Entry 9C3E (electron microscopy, 3.50 A resolution); this record covers chains B and G of the 9 polymer chains in the assembly.

[Chain B]
Molecule: TCRb (EGFP fusion)
Organism: Homo sapiens
Chain sequence (557 residues; each row starts with the number of its first residue):
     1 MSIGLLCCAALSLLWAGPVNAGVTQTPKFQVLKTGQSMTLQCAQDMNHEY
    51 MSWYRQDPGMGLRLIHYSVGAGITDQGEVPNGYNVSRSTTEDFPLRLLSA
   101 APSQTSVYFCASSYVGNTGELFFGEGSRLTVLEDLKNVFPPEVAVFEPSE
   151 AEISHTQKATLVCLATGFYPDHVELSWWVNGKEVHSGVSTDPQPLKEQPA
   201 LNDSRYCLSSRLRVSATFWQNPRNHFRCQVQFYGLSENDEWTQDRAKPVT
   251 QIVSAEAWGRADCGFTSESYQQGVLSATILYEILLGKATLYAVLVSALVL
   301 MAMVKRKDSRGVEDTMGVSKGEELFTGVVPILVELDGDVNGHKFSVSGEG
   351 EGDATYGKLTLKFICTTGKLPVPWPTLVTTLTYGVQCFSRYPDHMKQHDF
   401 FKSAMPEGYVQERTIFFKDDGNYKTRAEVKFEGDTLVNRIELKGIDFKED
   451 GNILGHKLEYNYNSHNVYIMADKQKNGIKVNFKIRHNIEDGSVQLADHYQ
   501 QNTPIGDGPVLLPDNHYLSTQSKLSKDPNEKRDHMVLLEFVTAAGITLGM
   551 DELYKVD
Unresolved in the structure: 1-21, 303-557
Disulfides: C42-C110, C163-C228
Covalent attachments: N-acetylglucosamine (NAG) linked to N84
Reported in the primary citation:
  - mutagenesis - T130C/H172C (approximately 50%): decreased signaling in response to HLA-antigen tetramers
  - mutagenesis - T130C/H172C: increased expression

[Chain G]
Molecule: T-cell surface glycoprotein CD3 gamma chain
Organism: Homo sapiens
UniProt: P09693 (CD3G_HUMAN); numbering as in UniProt (aligned over 1-182)
Chain sequence (194 residues; numbered 1 to 194; the number before each row is that of its first residue):
     1 MEQGKGLAVLILAIILLQGTLAQSIKGNHLVKVYDYQEDGSVLLTCDAEA
    51 KNITWFKDGKMIGFLTEDKKKWNLGSNAKDPRGMYQCKGSQNKSKPLQVY
   101 YRMCQNCIELNAATISGFLFAEIVSIFVLAVGVYFIAGQDGVRQSRASDK
   151 QTLLPNDQLYQPLKDREDDQYSHLQGNQLRRNVEHHHHHHHHVD
Unresolved in the structure: 1-24, 47-48, 138-194
Differences from the reference sequence: expression tag (183-194)
UniProt features mapped onto this chain:
  - motif: L153, L154 (Di-leucine motif)
  - modified residue (Phosphoserine): S145, S148
  - glycosylation (N-linked (GlcNAc...) asparagine): N52, N92
  - mutagenesis: L153 (L153A: Abolishes lysosomal targeting; L153I: Diminished but persistent lysosomal targeting), L154 (L154A: Abolishes lysosomal targeting; L154A: Diminished but persistent lysosomal targeting; L154I: No effect), Y160 (Y160A: Abolishes lysosomal targeting), L163 (L163A: Abolishes lysosomal targeting)
Disulfides: C46-C87, C104-C107
Covalent attachments: N-acetylglucosamine (NAG) linked to N52

[Interface between chain B and chain G]
Contacting residue pairs - 21 pairs, chain B then chain G:
  N180(B) with Y36(G); Q37(G)
  G181(B) with Y34(G); Y36(G)
  H225(B) with Y36(G)
  E256(B) with Y36(G), hydrogen bond
  Q271(B) with Q105(G), hydrogen bond (side chain-backbone)
  Q272(B) with C107(G), hydrogen bond (side chain-backbone); I108(G); E109(G)
  L275(B) with Q105(G); N106(G); I108(G), hydrophobic
  I279(B) with I108(G), hydrophobic
  L280(B) with A121(G), hydrophobic
  I283(B) with F118(G), hydrophobic
  L284(B) with S125(G)
  K287(B) with S125(G), hydrogen bond; L129(G)
  Y291(B) with L129(G), hydrophobic
  L294(B) with V133(G), hydrophobic
Other interface residues (no listed pair), chain G (15 interface residues in all): I126, I136

[Summary]
14 residues of chain B and 15 residues of chain G are in contact, with 4 hydrogen bonds. Among the polar pairs
are E256(B)-Y36(G), Q271(B)-Q105(G) and Q272(B)-C107(G). Covalently linked N-acetylglucosamine: at N84(B).
From the paper: T130C/H172C of chain B reduce signaling in response to HLA-antigen tetramers; T130C/H172C of
chain B increase expression.
Here chain B is TCRb (EGFP fusion) and chain G is T-cell surface glycoprotein CD3 gamma chain, both from Homo
sapiens. Entry 9C3E (TCR - CD3 complex bound to HLA) was determined by electron microscopy (same publication
as 9BBC).
